Entry 6GRG (X-ray diffraction, 2.35 A resolution); this record covers chains C and D of the 5 polymer chains in the assembly.

== Chain C ==
Molecule: Microcin B17-processing protein McbC
Source organism: Escherichia coli str. K-12 substr. MG1655
Reference sequence: P23185 (MCBC_ECOLX); residues 1-272 here = UniProt positions 1-272
Sequence (272 residues; numbered 1 to 272; the number before each row is that of its first residue):
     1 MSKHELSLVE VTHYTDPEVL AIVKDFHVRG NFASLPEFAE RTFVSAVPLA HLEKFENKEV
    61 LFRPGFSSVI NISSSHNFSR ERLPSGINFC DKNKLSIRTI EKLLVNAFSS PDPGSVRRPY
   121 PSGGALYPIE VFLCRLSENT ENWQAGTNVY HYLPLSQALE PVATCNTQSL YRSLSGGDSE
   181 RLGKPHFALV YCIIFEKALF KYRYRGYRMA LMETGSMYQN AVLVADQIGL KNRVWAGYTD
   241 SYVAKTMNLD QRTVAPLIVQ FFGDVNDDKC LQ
Disordered / not traced: 1, 267-272
Residues lining bound ligands: FMN (flavin mononucleotide): R82, P84, S85, R117, P121, S122, G123, G124, A125, Y127, R181, M209, M212, Y218, R233, V234, W235, A236, G237, I258
From the paper describing this entry:
  - catalytic residues: K201 (proposed by the authors, not directly observed)
  - mutagenesis - Y202A: decreased catalytic activity
  - mutagenesis - F43A: unchanged catalytic activity

== Chain D ==
Molecule: Microcin B17-processing protein McbD
Source organism: Escherichia coli str. K-12 substr. MG1655
Reference sequence: P23186 (MCBD_ECOLX); residue numbers follow UniProt; this construct covers 1-396
Sequence (396 residues; row label = number of the first residue in the row):
     1 MINVYSNLMS AWPATMAMSP KLNRNMPTFS QIWDYERITP ASAAGETLKS IQGAIGEYFE
    61 RRHFFNEIVT GGQKTLYEMM PPSAAKAFTE AFFQISSLTR DEIITHKFKT VRAFNLFSLE
   121 QQEIPAVIIA LDNITAADDL KFYPDRDTCG CSFHGSLNDA IEGSLCEFME RQSLLLYWLQ
   181 GKANTEISSE IVTGINHIDE ILLALRSEGD IRIFDITLPG APGHAVLTLY GTKNKISRIK
   241 YSTGLSYANS LKKALCKSVV ELWQSYICLH NFLIGGYTDD DIIDSYQRHF MSCNKYESFT
   301 DLCENTVLLS DDVKLTLEEN ITSDTNLLNY LQQISDNIFV YYARERVSNS LVWYTKIVSP
   361 DFFLHMNNSG AININNKIYH TGDGIKVRES KMVPFP
Sequence notes: conflict R171 (Thr in P23186)
Ion coordination: Mg2+ site 1: E57 (together with ADP, phosphate ion); Mg2+ site 2: E167 (together with ADP, phosphate ion); Mg2+ site 3: E261 (together with ADP, phosphate ion)
Residues lining bound ligands: ADP (adenosine-5'-diphosphate): A43, Q52, G53, G56, E57, E60, S152, F153, H154, G155, E167, K257, E261
From the paper describing this entry:
  - binding site for ADP: Q52 to G53, H154
  - Mg2+ coordination: E167
  - mutagenesis - T148A, E167A, Q264A, P394G/P396G, P396*: decreased catalytic activity
  - catalytic residues: P396
  - catalytic residues: T148, E167, Q264 (proposed by the authors, not directly observed)

== Interface between chain C and chain D ==
Contacting residue pairs - 39 pairs, chain C then chain D:
  E5(C) with H270(D), salt bridge; I274(D)
  S7(C) with N271(D), hydrogen bond
  L8(C) with P20(D)
  V9(C) with S19(D); N271(D)
  E10(C) with Y277(D), hydrogen bond
  T12(C) with M1(D), hydrogen bond (side chain-backbone); N3(D), hydrogen bond (backbone-side chain); Y5(D), hydrogen bond (backbone-side chain); A17(D); P20(D)
  H13(C) with Y5(D), hydrogen bond (backbone-side chain)
  Y14(C) with Y5(D)
  T15(C) with N3(D); Y5(D), hydrogen bond (backbone-side chain)
  P17(C) with I2(D); N3(D)
  L20(C) with M1(D), hydrophobic
  I194(C) with L22(D), hydrophobic
  E196(C) with M1(D), hydrogen bond (side chain-backbone); N3(D); P20(D)
  K245(C) with R24(D)
  N248(C) with L22(D); N23(D); R24(D), hydrogen bond (backbone-backbone); N25(D), hydrogen bond
  L249(C) with L22(D); R24(D)
  D250(C) with K21(D), salt bridge; L22(D), hydrogen bond (backbone-backbone); R24(D)
  R252(C) with M1(D); T47(D), hydrogen bond
  T253(C) with M1(D); P20(D); K21(D), hydrogen bond (side chain-backbone)
  V254(C) with L22(D)
Other interface residues (no listed pair), chain C (23 interface residues in all): K24, F132, H151
Other interface residues (no listed pair), chain D (21 interface residues in all): T15, M18, Q31, W33

== In short ==
23 residues of chain C and 21 residues of chain D are in contact; the contacts include 13 hydrogen bonds and 2
salt bridges. Polar contacts include E5(C)-H270(D), D250(C)-K21(D) and S7(C)-N271(D). From the paper:
catalytic residues K201(C) and P396(D) among others; T148A, E167A and Q264A of chain D, among others, reduce
catalytic activity; 7 substitutions were tested in all.
Chain C is Microcin B17-processing protein McbC and chain D is Microcin B17-processing protein McbD, both from
Escherichia coli str. K-12 substr. MG1655; the structure, E. coli Microcin synthetase McbBCD complex with
pro-MccB17, ADP and phosphate bound, was determined by X-ray diffraction (same publication as 6GOS, 6GRH and
6GRI).
